PDB entry 9L01 | electron microscopy, 3.60 A resolution | chains V and W of the 24 polymer chains in the assembly

[Chain V (and W)]
Molecule: Putative portal protein
Source organism: Escherichia phage T1
Notes: chain W of this document is another copy of the same molecule, construct and numbering; everything in this record applies to it too
Reference sequence: Q6XQD8 (Q6XQD8_BPT1); numbering as in UniProt (aligned over 1-427)
Chain sequence (427 residues; row label = number of the first residue in the row):
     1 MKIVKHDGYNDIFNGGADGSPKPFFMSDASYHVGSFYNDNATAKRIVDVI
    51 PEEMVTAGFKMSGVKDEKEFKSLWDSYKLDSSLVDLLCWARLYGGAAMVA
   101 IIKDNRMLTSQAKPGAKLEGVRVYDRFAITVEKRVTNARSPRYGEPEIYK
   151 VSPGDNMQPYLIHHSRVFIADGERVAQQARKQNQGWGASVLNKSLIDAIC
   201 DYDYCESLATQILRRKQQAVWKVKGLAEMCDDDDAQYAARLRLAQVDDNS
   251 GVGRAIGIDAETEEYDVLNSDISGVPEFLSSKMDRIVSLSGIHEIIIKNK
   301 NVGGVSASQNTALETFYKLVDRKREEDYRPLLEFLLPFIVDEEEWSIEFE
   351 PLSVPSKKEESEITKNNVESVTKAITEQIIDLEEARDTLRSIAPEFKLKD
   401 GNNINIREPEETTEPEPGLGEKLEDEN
Disordered / not traced: 1-31, 406-427

[How chain V and chain W interact]
Pairs across the interface (112; chain V residue first):
  His32(V) - Gln178(W)  hydrogen bond
  Asn38(V) - Val175(W)
  Asn38(V) - Ala179(W)
  Asp39(V) - Ser194(W)  hydrogen bond (backbone-side chain)
  Ala41(V) - Leu289(W)  hydrophobic
  Lys44(V) - Arg174(W)  hydrogen bond (side chain-backbone)
  Arg45(V) - Ser288(W)  hydrogen bond (side chain-backbone)
  Asp48(V) - Arg174(W)
  Glu52(V) - Arg174(W)  salt bridge
  Glu52(V) - Arg322(W)  salt bridge
  Glu52(V) - Glu326(W)
  Glu53(V) - Arg322(W)  salt bridge
  Thr56(V) - Arg322(W)
  Val84(V) - Arg174(W)
  Asp85(V) - Arg174(W)  salt bridge
  Cys88(V) - Arg174(W)
  Trp89(V) - Val175(W)
  Trp89(V) - Ala176(W)  hydrophobic
  Trp89(V) - Gln177(W)
  Glu119(V) - Pro141(W)
  Arg122(V) - Ala138(W)
  Met157(V) - Tyr143(W)  hydrophobic
  Glu206(V) - Lys282(W)  salt bridge
  Glu206(V) - Arg285(W)
  Ala209(V) - Phe278(W)
  Thr210(V) - Asp201(W)  hydrogen bond
  Thr210(V) - Lys282(W)
  Leu213(V) - Cys205(W)  hydrophobic
  Leu213(V) - Phe278(W)  hydrophobic
  Arg214(V) - Tyr204(W)
  Arg214(V) - Leu208(W)
  Lys216(V) - Ile212(W)
  Lys216(V) - Asp271(W)  salt bridge
  Gln217(V) - Arg215(W)  hydrogen bond (side chain-backbone)
  Gln217(V) - Ser270(W)
  Arg242(V) - Asp231(W)  salt bridge
  Asp247(V) - Arg215(W)  hydrogen bond (backbone-side chain)
  Asp248(V) - Arg214(W)  hydrogen bond (backbone-side chain)
  Ser250(V) - Arg214(W)  hydrogen bond (backbone-side chain)
  Ser250(V) - Arg215(W)
  Ser250(V) - Gln218(W)  hydrogen bond
  Gly251(V) - Gln217(W)
  Gly251(V) - Gln218(W)  hydrogen bond (backbone-side chain)
  Val252(V) - Arg214(W)
  Val252(V) - Gln217(W)
  Gly253(V) - Asp247(W)
  Arg254(V) - Gln218(W)  hydrogen bond (backbone-side chain)
  Ala255(V) - Gln218(W)
  Ala255(V) - Ala219(W)
  Ile256(V) - Gln218(W)
  Ile256(V) - Ala219(W)  hydrogen bond (backbone-backbone)
  Ile256(V) - Val220(W)
  Ile256(V) - Trp221(W)  hydrogen bond (backbone-backbone)
  Gly257(V) - Trp221(W)
  Gly257(V) - Leu226(W)
  Ile258(V) - Val220(W)  hydrophobic
  Ile258(V) - Trp221(W)  hydrogen bond (backbone-backbone)
  Ile258(V) - Lys222(W)
  Ile258(V) - Val223(W)  hydrogen bond (backbone-backbone)
  Ile258(V) - Leu226(W)
  Asp259(V) - Val223(W)
  Asp259(V) - Lys224(W)
  Asp259(V) - Gly225(W)
  Asp259(V) - Leu226(W)  hydrogen bond (side chain-backbone)
  Asp259(V) - Ala227(W)  hydrogen bond (side chain-backbone)
  Ala260(V) - Val223(W)  hydrogen bond (backbone-backbone)
  Glu261(V) - Lys224(W)
  Val267(V) - Leu268(W)  hydrophobic
  Asn269(V) - Ser270(W)  hydrogen bond
  Val275(V) - Phe278(W)  hydrophobic
  Leu279(V) - Ser281(W)
  Met283(V) - Ser288(W)
  Ile297(V) - Ser288(W)
  Lys298(V) - Ser288(W)
  Asn299(V) - Val287(W)
  Asn299(V) - Gly291(W)  hydrogen bond (side chain-backbone)
  Asn299(V) - Ile292(W)
  Lys300(V) - Glu294(W)
  Asn301(V) - His293(W)
  Asn301(V) - Glu294(W)
  Val302(V) - Glu294(W)
  Val302(V) - Gly303(W)
  Val302(V) - Gly304(W)
  Ser306(V) - Val305(W)
  Ala307(V) - Thr311(W)
  Ser308(V) - Thr311(W)  hydrogen bond (backbone-side chain)
  Gln309(V) - Glu314(W)
  Tyr317(V) - Lys318(W)  hydrogen bond
  Lys357(V) - Ile363(W)
  Lys358(V) - Glu362(W)  salt bridge
  Lys358(V) - Ile363(W)
  Ser361(V) - Asn366(W)
  Lys365(V) - Asn366(W)
  Lys365(V) - Glu369(W)
  Val368(V) - Ser370(W)
  Thr372(V) - Glu377(W)
  Arg386(V) - Ile379(W)  hydrogen bond (side chain-backbone)
  Arg386(V) - Glu384(W)  salt bridge
  Glu395(V) - Ile392(W)
  Phe396(V) - Ser370(W)
  Phe396(V) - Ala374(W)  hydrophobic
  Phe396(V) - Ile380(W)  hydrophobic
  Phe396(V) - Thr388(W)
  Lys397(V) - Glu384(W)
  Lys397(V) - Thr388(W)  hydrogen bond (backbone-side chain)
  Lys397(V) - Ser391(W)  hydrogen bond
  Leu398(V) - Glu384(W)
  Lys399(V) - Glu383(W)  salt bridge
  Lys399(V) - Glu384(W)
  Ile404(V) - Asp381(W)
  Asn405(V) - Asp381(W)
  Asn405(V) - Glu383(W)  hydrogen bond
Interface residues without a listed pair, chain V (86 interface residues in all): Gly34, Tyr37, Asn40, Thr42, Tyr93, Asp125, Tyr202, Asp203, Tyr265, Ser270, Ile272, Pro276, Glu362, Thr364, Glu369, Leu382, Leu389
Interface residues without a listed pair, chain W (83 interface residues in all): Asn192, Lys193, Leu243, Asn269, Ser273, Gly274, Glu277, Asp284, Ala307, Ala312, Thr315, Glu325, Pro355, Asn367, Lys373, Gln378

[Overview]
86 residues of chain V face 83 of chain W across their interface; the contacts include 27 hydrogen bonds and
10 salt bridges. Among the polar pairs are Glu52(V)-Arg174(W), Glu52(V)-Arg322(W) and Glu53(V)-Arg322(W).
Both chains are Putative portal protein (Escherichia phage T1). Entry 9L01 (Cryo-EM structure of bacteriophage
T1 portal-adaptor) was determined by electron microscopy, deposited together with 9KZJ, 9L0E, 9L0F and 9L9P.
